PDB entry 8T59 | X-ray diffraction, 2.00 A resolution | chains A and E of the 3 polymer chains in the assembly

# Chain A
Molecule: Para.09 heavy chain
Source organism: synthetic construct
Sequence (225 residues; each row starts with the number of its first residue):
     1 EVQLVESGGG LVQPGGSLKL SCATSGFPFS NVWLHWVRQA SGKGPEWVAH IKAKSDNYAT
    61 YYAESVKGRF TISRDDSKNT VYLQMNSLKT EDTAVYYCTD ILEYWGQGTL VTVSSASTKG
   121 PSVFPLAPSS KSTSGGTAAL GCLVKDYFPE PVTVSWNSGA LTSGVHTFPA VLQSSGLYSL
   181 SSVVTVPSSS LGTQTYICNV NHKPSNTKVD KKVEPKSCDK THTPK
Unresolved in the structure: 130-133, 215-225
Disulfide bonds: Cys22-Cys98, Cys142-Cys198
Bound ions: Zn2+ site 1: Glu1 (shared with 1 residue of chain C; 2 residues of chain D); Zn2+ site 2: Glu64 (shared with 3 residues of chain B); Zn2+ site 3: His166 (shared with 2 residues of chain B; 1 residue of chain C)

# Chain E
Molecule: Triggering receptor expressed on myeloid cells 2
UniProt: Q9NZC2 (TREM2_HUMAN); residue numbers follow UniProt; this construct covers 148-166
Sequence (19 residues; numbered 148 to 166; the number before each row is that of its first residue):
   148 ESFEDAHVEH SISRSLLEG
Unresolved in the structure: 148-149, 165-166
Bound ions: Zn2+ near His157 (its only coordinating residue here)
What the authors report for this chain:
  - disease-associated variants - H157Y: unchanged binding to Antibody Para.09
  - mutagenesis - S158A: unchanged binding to Para.09
  - mutagenesis - H157Y: unchanged binding to Antibody Para.09
  - mutagenesis - S158A: decreased binding to antibody 3.10C2
  - disease-associated variants - H157Y: unchanged binding to antibody 3.10C2
  - mutagenesis - H157Y: unchanged binding to antibody 3.10C2

# Chain A / chain E interface
Contacting residue pairs - 23 pairs, chain A then chain E:
  Val2(A) with Ile159(E), hydrophobic
  Leu4(A) with Ile159(E), hydrophobic
  Gly26(A) with Leu163(E)
  Phe27(A) with Ile159(E), hydrophobic; Ser162(E); Leu163(E), hydrophobic
  Pro28(A) with Ser162(E)
  Asn31(A) with His157(E)
  Val32(A) with His157(E); Ile159(E), hydrophobic; Ser162(E)
  Trp33(A) with Ala153(E), hydrophobic; His154(E); His157(E), hydrogen bond (backbone-backbone)
  Asp100(A) with Ser158(E); Ile159(E), hydrogen bond (side chain-backbone)
  Leu102(A) with His154(E); Val155(E), hydrophobic; Ser158(E)
  Glu103(A) with Ser160(E), hydrogen bond
  Tyr104(A) with Ile159(E), hydrophobic; Ser160(E); Leu163(E)
Other interface residues (no listed pair), chain A (14 interface residues in all): His35, His50
Interface features reported in the paper:
  - hot spots on chain E (mutagenesis) - H157A, I159A: decreased binding to Para.09 heavy chain (chain A)

# Overview
The interface between chain A and chain E involves 14 residues on one side and 9 on the other, with 3 hydrogen
bonds. Polar pairs include Asp100(A)-Ile159(E), Glu103(A)-Ser160(E) and Trp33(A)-His157(E). From the paper:
H157A and I159A of chain E reduce binding to Para.09 heavy chain (chain A); S158A of chain E reduces binding
to antibody 3.10C2.
Here chain A is Para.09 heavy chain (synthetic construct) and chain E is Triggering receptor expressed on
myeloid cells 2. Entry 8T59 (Crystal structure of Para.09 bound to TREM2) was determined by X-ray diffraction
(same publication as 8T51).
